1ZHN - chains A and B; structure by X-ray diffraction, 2.80 A resolution.

[Chain A]
Name: CD1d1 antigen
Organism: Mus musculus
Chain sequence (273 residues; numbered 7 to 279; the number before each row is that of its first residue):
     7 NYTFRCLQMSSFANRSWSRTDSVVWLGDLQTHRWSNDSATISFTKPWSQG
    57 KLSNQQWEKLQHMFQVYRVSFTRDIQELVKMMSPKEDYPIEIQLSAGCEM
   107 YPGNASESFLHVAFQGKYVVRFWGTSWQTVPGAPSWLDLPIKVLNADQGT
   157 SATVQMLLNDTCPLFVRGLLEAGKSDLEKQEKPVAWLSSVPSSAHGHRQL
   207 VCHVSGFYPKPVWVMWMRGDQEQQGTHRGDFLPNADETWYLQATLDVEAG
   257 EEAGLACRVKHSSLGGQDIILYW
Not modelled in the structure: 93-95
Modified / non-standard residues: N42 (glycosylation site)
Disulfide bonds: C104-C168, C208-C263
Covalently attached groups: glycan linked to N20, N165
Small-molecule neighbours:
  - N-acetylglucosamine (NAG; 2-acetamido-2-deoxy-beta-D-glucopyranose): W23, S24, R25, N42
  - PC6 (7-[(dodecanoyloxy)methyl]-4-hydroxy-N,N,N-trimethyl-9-oxo-3,5,8-trioxa-4-phosphadotriacontan-1-aminium 4-oxide): F10, C12, Q14, S28, V30, W40, I47, W63, L66, M69, F70, V72, Y73, S76, F77, R79, D80, I81, L84, I98, L100, A102, V118, F120, V126, W133, L143, I147, L150, D153, T156, T159, V160, L163, L164, C168, F171

[Chain B]
Name: beta-2-microglobulin
Organism: Mus musculus
Reference sequence: P01887 (B2MG_MOUSE); residues 1-99 here correspond to UniProt positions 21-119 (UniProt number = residue number + 20)
Chain sequence (99 residues; each row starts with the number of its first residue):
     1 IQKTPQIQVYSRHPPENGKPNILNCYVTQFHPPHIEIQMLKNGKKIPKVE
    51 MSDMSFSKDWSFYILAHTEFTPTETDTYACRVKHDSMAEPKTVYWDRDM
Disulfide bonds: C25-C80

[How chain A and chain B interact]
Residue-residue contacts (55):
  R11(A) - F56(B)  hydrogen bond (side chain-backbone)
  R11(A) - Y63(B)
  L13(A) - S55(B)
  L13(A) - F56(B)  hydrophobic
  Q14(A) - F56(B)
  M15(A) - M54(B)
  M15(A) - F62(B)  hydrophobic
  S17(A) - H34(B)  hydrogen bond
  V29(A) - D53(B)
  V29(A) - M54(B)
  V29(A) - S55(B)
  W31(A) - S55(B)  hydrogen bond
  W31(A) - Y63(B)
  Q36(A) - D53(B)  hydrogen bond
  R39(A) - D53(B)  salt bridge
  E97(A) - P33(B)
  E97(A) - H34(B)  salt bridge
  Q99(A) - F56(B)
  Q99(A) - W60(B)  hydrogen bond (side chain-backbone)
  Q99(A) - F62(B)
  L100(A) - F56(B)
  H117(A) - W60(B)
  A119(A) - W60(B)  hydrophobic
  Q121(A) - I1(B)
  Q121(A) - H31(B)
  G122(A) - H31(B)  hydrogen bond (backbone-side chain)
  G122(A) - W60(B)
  Y124(A) - W60(B)
  W192(A) - S11(B)
  W192(A) - H13(B)
  W192(A) - P14(B)
  W192(A) - P15(B)
  S194(A) - D98(B)  hydrogen bond (side chain-backbone)
  S195(A) - D98(B)
  V196(A) - D98(B)
  V196(A) - M99(B)  hydrophobic
  V207(A) - M99(B)
  H209(A) - M99(B)
  S211(A) - R12(B)  hydrogen bond (side chain-backbone)
  G212(A) - R12(B)
  L238(A) - Y10(B)
  L238(A) - Y26(B)  hydrophobic
  P239(A) - Y10(B)  hydrogen bond (backbone-side chain)
  P239(A) - Y26(B)  hydrophobic
  P239(A) - L65(B)
  N240(A) - R12(B)
  N240(A) - N24(B)  hydrogen bond
  N240(A) - L65(B)
  A241(A) - L65(B)
  A241(A) - H67(B)
  D242(A) - R12(B)  salt bridge
  T244(A) - R12(B)
  Y246(A) - Y10(B)  hydrophobic
  Y246(A) - S11(B)
  Q248(A) - M99(B)  hydrogen bond (side chain-backbone)
Other interface residues (no listed pair), chain A (36 interface residues in all): S101, V118, V190
Other interface residues (no listed pair), chain B (29 interface residues in all): K3, Q8, P32, S57, K58, R97

[Overview]
Chain A and chain B form an interface of 36 and 29 residues respectively, with 11 hydrogen bonds and 3 salt
bridges. Among the polar pairs are R39(A)-D53(B), E97(A)-H34(B) and D242(A)-R12(B). Chain A binds
N-acetylglucosamine and compound PC6.
Chain A is CD1d1 antigen and chain B is beta-2-microglobulin, both from Mus musculus; the structure, Crystal
Structure of mouse CD1d bound to the self ligand phosphatidylcholine, was determined by X-ray diffraction.
